PDB entry 9D3R | electron microscopy, 3.30 A resolution | chains D and J of the 10 polymer chains in the assembly

Chain D:
Name: Histone H2B type 1-K
Organism: Homo sapiens
Reference sequence: O60814 (H2B1K_HUMAN); residues 29-124 here correspond to UniProt positions 30-125 (UniProt number = residue number + 1)
Chain sequence (96 residues; each row starts with the number of its first residue):
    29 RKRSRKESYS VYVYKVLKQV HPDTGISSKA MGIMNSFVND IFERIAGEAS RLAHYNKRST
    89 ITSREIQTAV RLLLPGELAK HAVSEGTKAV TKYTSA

Chain J:
Molecule: 5S rDNA (coding strand)
Organism: Xenopus borealis
Sequence (145 nucleotides; numbered -72 to 72; the number before each row is that of its first residue; numbers below 1 keep their minus sign (DC-72 is residue -72)):
   -72 CCGAGATCAG ACGATATCGG GCACTTTCAG GGTGGTATGG CCGTAGGCGA GCACAAGGCT
   -12 GACTTTTCCT CCCCTTGTGC TGCCTTCTGG GGGGGGCCCA GCTCCTCCCC ATGCCAGGGT
    48 CTTTTCCCCC AGGCAGGAAA ACAAG

Interface between chain D and chain J:
Pairs across the interface (9; chain D residue first):
  Arg33(D) with DT49(J), phosphate contact; DT50(J), phosphate contact
  Lys34(D) with DT49(J), sugar contact; DT50(J), hydrogen bond to the phosphate
  Glu35(D) with DT49(J), phosphate contact
  Ser36(D) with DT49(J), hydrogen bond to the phosphate
  Val39(D) with DT49(J), phosphate contact
  Tyr40(D) with DC48(J), hydrogen bond to the phosphate
  Thr88(D) with DA38(J), sugar contact

Summary:
Chain D and chain J form an interface of 7 and 4 residues respectively, with 3 hydrogen bonds. Polar contacts
include Lys34(D)-DT50(J), Ser36(D)-DT49(J) and Tyr40(D)-DC48(J).
Chain D is Histone H2B type 1-K (Homo sapiens) and chain J is 5S rDNA (coding strand) (Xenopus borealis); the
structure, 147-bp 5S rDNA nucleosome - closed, was determined by electron microscopy (same publication as
9D3K, 9D3L, 9D3N, 9D3O, 9D3Q, 9D3S and 9D3T).
